Entry 8W6L (X-ray diffraction, 2.03 A resolution); this record covers chains A and C of the 3 polymer chains in the assembly.

== Chain A ==
Molecule: MHC class I antigen
Source organism: Sus scrofa
UniProtKB: B1A9P1 (B1A9P1_PIG); residues 1-275 here correspond to UniProt positions 25-299 (UniProt number = residue number + 24)
Sequence (275 residues; row label = number of the first residue in the row):
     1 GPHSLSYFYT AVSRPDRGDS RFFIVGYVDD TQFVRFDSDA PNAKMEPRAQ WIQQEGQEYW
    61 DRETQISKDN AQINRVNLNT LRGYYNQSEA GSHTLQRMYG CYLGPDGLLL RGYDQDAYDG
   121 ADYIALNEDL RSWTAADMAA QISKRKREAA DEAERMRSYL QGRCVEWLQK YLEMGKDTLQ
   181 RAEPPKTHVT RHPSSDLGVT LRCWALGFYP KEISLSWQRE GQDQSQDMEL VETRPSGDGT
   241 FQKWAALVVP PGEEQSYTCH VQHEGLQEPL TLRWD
Not modelled in the structure: 275
Cystine bridges: Cys101-Cys164, Cys203-Cys259

== Chain C ==
Molecule: Thr-met-tyr-ser-leu-gly-tyr-ile-phe
Sequence (9 residues; numbered 1 to 9; the number before each row is that of its first residue):
     1 TMYSLGYIF

== How chain A and chain C interact ==
Pairs across the interface (48; chain A residue first):
  Tyr7(A) - Thr1(C)  hydrogen bond (side chain-backbone)
  Tyr7(A) - Met2(C)  hydrophobic
  Tyr9(A) - Met2(C)
  Ile24(A) - Met2(C)  hydrophobic
  Met45(A) - Met2(C)  hydrophobic
  Tyr59(A) - Thr1(C)
  Arg62(A) - Thr1(C)
  Arg62(A) - Met2(C)  hydrogen bond (side chain-backbone)
  Glu63(A) - Thr1(C)
  Glu63(A) - Met2(C)  hydrogen bond (side chain-backbone)
  Ile66(A) - Met2(C)  hydrophobic
  Ile66(A) - Tyr3(C)
  Ile66(A) - Ser4(C)
  Ser67(A) - Met2(C)
  Asn77(A) - Phe9(C)
  Thr80(A) - Phe9(C)
  Leu81(A) - Phe9(C)  hydrophobic
  Tyr84(A) - Phe9(C)  hydrogen bond (side chain-backbone)
  Leu95(A) - Phe9(C)  hydrophobic
  Arg97(A) - Tyr3(C)
  Arg97(A) - Tyr7(C)
  Tyr99(A) - Met2(C)
  Tyr99(A) - Tyr3(C)  hydrogen bond (side chain-backbone)
  Asp114(A) - Tyr7(C)  hydrogen bond
  Asp116(A) - Tyr7(C)  hydrogen bond
  Asp116(A) - Phe9(C)
  Tyr123(A) - Phe9(C)  hydrophobic
  Trp133(A) - Tyr7(C)  hydrophobic
  Ser143(A) - Phe9(C)
  Lys146(A) - Ile8(C)
  Lys146(A) - Phe9(C)
  Arg147(A) - Tyr7(C)  hydrogen bond
  Arg147(A) - Ile8(C)  hydrogen bond (side chain-backbone)
  Arg147(A) - Phe9(C)
  Ala150(A) - Ile8(C)  hydrophobic
  Glu152(A) - Gly6(C)
  Glu152(A) - Tyr7(C)
  Glu152(A) - Ile8(C)  hydrogen bond (side chain-backbone)
  Arg155(A) - Tyr3(C)
  Arg155(A) - Leu5(C)
  Met156(A) - Tyr3(C)  hydrophobic
  Tyr159(A) - Thr1(C)  hydrogen bond (side chain-backbone)
  Tyr159(A) - Met2(C)
  Tyr159(A) - Tyr3(C)
  Arg163(A) - Thr1(C)  hydrogen bond
  Arg163(A) - Met2(C)
  Trp167(A) - Thr1(C)
  Tyr171(A) - Thr1(C)  hydrogen bond (side chain-backbone)
Also at the interface, not in a pair above, chain A (34 interface residues in all): Leu5, Asn70, Gln115

== Overview ==
34 residues of chain A face 9 of chain C across their interface, with 13 hydrogen bonds. Polar contacts
include Tyr7(A)-Thr1(C), Arg62(A)-Met2(C) and Glu63(A)-Met2(C).
Chain A is MHC class I antigen (Sus scrofa) and chain C is Thr-met-tyr-ser-leu-gly-tyr-ile-phe; the structure,
Crystal structure of the SLA-2*1001 allele and ASFV antigenic peptide at 2.2A resolution, was determined by
X-ray diffraction.
